Entry 9CAQ (electron microscopy, 3.20 A resolution); this record covers chains 6 and O of the 14 polymer chains in the assembly.

Chain 6:
Molecule: DNA replication licensing factor MCM6
From: Homo sapiens
Notes: EC 3.6.4.12
UniProt: Q14566 (MCM6_HUMAN); residue numbers follow UniProt; this construct covers 1-821
Sequence (821 residues; each row starts with the number of its first residue):
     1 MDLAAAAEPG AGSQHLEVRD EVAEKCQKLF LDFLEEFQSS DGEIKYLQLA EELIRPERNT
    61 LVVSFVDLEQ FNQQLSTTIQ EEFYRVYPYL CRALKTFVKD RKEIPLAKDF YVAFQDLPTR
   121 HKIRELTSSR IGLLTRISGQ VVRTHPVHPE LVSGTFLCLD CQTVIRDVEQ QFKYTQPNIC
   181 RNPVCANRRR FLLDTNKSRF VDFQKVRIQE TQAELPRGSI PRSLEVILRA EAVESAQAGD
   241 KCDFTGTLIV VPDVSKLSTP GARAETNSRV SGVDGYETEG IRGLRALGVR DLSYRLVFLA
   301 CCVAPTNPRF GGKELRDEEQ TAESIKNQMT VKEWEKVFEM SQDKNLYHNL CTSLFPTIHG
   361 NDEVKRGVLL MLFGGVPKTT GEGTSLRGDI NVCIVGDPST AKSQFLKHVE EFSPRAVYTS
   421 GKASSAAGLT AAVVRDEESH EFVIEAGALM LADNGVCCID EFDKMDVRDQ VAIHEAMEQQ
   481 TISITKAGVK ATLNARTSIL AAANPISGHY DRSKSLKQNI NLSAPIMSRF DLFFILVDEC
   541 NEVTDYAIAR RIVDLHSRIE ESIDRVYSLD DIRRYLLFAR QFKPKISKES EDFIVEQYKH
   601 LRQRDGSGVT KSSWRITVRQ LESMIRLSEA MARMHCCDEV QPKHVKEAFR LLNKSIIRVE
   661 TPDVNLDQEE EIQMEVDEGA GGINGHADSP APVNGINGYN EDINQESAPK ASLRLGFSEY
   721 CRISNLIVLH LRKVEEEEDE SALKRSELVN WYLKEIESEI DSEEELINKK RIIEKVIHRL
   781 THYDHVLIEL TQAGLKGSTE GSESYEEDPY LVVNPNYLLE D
Not modelled in the structure: 1-15, 313-321, 607-609, 663-821
Ion coordination: Zn2+: Cys158, Cys161, Cys180, Cys185; Mg2+: Ser403 (together with ADP)
Residues lining bound ligands:
  - ADP: Thr357, Ile358, His359, Asn361, Pro398, Ser399, Thr400, Ala401, Lys402, Ser403, Gln404, Asp460, Glu461, Ile548, Ile552
  - ATP: Pro525, Ser528, Arg529, Val618, Arg619, Glu622
UniProt features mapped onto this chain:
  - motif: Ser528 to Asp531 (Arginine finger)
  - binding site (ATP): His359, Ser399, Thr400, Ala401, Lys402, Ser403, Asn504
  - binding site (ADP): Arg619, Glu622
  - modified residue: Met1 (N-acetylmethionine), Ser13 (Phosphoserine), Ser219 (Phosphoserine), Ser271 (Phosphoserine), Thr278 (Phosphothreonine), Lys643 (N6-acetyllysine), Ser689 (Phosphoserine), Ser762 (Phosphoserine), Thr791 (Phosphothreonine)
  - natural variant: Pro149 (P149S: Found in a patient with mild developmental delay and autism spectrum disorder; uncertain significance), Cys158 (C158Y: Found in patients with microcephaly, developmental delay, typical facial characteristics, endocrine disorders, feeding difficulties and urogenital anomalies; uncertain significance), Asp202 (D202G: Found in a patient with intra-uterine growth restriction, developmental delay and autism spectrum disorder; uncertain significance), Gly239 (G239S: Found in a patient with endocrine disorders, developmental regression, autism spectrum disorder and epilepsy; uncertain significance)
  - mutagenesis: Glu757 (E757A/D: Impairs interaction with CTD1), Glu763 (E763A/D: Impairs interaction with CTD1), Leu766 (L766A: Impairs interaction with CTD1)

Chain O:
Molecule: 44-nt DNA strand
Sequence (44 nucleotides; numbered 2 to 45; the number before each row is that of its first residue):
     2 AAAAAAAAAA AAAAAAAAAA AAATTTTTTT TTTTTTTTTT TTTT

Interface between chain 6 and chain O:
Pairs across the interface - 7 pairs, chain 6 then chain O:
  Tyr276(6) - DT26(O)  phosphate contact
  Arg285(6) - DA23(O)  phosphate contact
  Arg285(6) - DA24(O)  salt bridge to the phosphate
  Arg435(6) - DA15(O)  hydrogen bond to the phosphate
  Arg435(6) - DA16(O)  salt bridge to the phosphate
  Asp466(6) - DA7(O)  phosphate contact
  Val467(6) - DA7(O)  phosphate contact
Also at the interface, not in a pair above, chain 6 (7 interface residues in all): Lys464, Arg468
Also at the interface, not in a pair above, chain O (8 interface residues in all): DA6, DA8

Summary:
7 residues of chain 6 face 8 of chain O across their interface, with 1 hydrogen bond and 2 salt bridges. Polar
contacts include Arg435(6)-DA15(O), Arg285(6)-DA24(O) and Arg435(6)-DA16(O). Bound to chain 6: ATP and ADP.
Here chain 6 is DNA replication licensing factor MCM6 (Homo sapiens) and chain O is a 44-nt DNA strand. Entry
9CAQ (Cryo-EM structure of a human MCM2-7 double hexamer formed from independently loaded MCM2-7 single
hexamers) was determined by electron microscopy (same publication as 8W0E, 8W0F, 8W0G and 8W0I).
